Entry 4NPL (X-ray diffraction, 1.65 A resolution); this record covers chain A.

# Chain A
Name: RNA demethylase ALKBH5
Source organism: Danio rerio
Notes: EC 1.14.11.-
UniProt: Q08BA6 (ALKB5_DANRE); residues 1-250 here correspond to UniProt positions 38-287 (UniProt number = residue number + 37)
Chain sequence (250 residues; row label = number of the first residue in the row):
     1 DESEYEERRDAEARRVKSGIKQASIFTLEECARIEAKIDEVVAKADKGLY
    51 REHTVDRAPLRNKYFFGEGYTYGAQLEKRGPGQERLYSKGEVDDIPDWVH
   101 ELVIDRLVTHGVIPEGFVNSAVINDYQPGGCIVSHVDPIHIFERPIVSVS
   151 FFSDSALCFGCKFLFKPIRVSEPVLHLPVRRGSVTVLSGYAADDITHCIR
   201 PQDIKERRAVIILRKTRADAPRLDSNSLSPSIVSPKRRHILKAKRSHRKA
Disordered / not traced: 1, 72-82, 226-250
Metal / ion sites: Mn2+: H135, D137, H197 (together with 2-oxoglutaric acid)
Small-molecule neighbours: 2-oxoglutaric acid (AKG): N124, Y126, I132, H135, D137, L157, H197, I199, R208, V210, I212, R214
UniProt features mapped onto this chain:
  - active site: Y70
  - binding site (2-oxoglutarate): N124, Y126, H135, H197, R208
  - binding site (Fe cation): H135, D137, H197
What the authors report for this chain:
  - Mn2+ coordination: H135, D137, H197
  - binding site for 2-oxoglutaric acid: R208
  - mutagenesis - K63R: abolished catalytic activity on m6A
  - mutagenesis - P138E: decreased catalytic activity on m6A

# Summary
Bound to chain A: 2-oxoglutaric acid. H135, D137 and H197 coordinate Mn2+. From UniProt: active-site residue
Y70, 5 residues binding 2-oxoglutarate and 3 Fe cation-binding residues. The paper reports a binding site for
2-oxoglutaric acid at R208; K63R abolishes catalytic activity on m6A.
Chain A is RNA demethylase ALKBH5 (Danio rerio); the structure, Crystal structure of Zebrafish ALKBH5 in
complex with alpha-ketoglutarate, was determined by X-ray diffraction (same publication as 4NPM).
